Entry 9FH9 (electron microscopy, 2.50 A resolution); this record covers chains D and I of the 12 polymer chains in the assembly.

== Chain D ==
Protein: Histone H2B 1.1
Organism: Xenopus laevis
UniProt: P02281 (H2B11_XENLA); residues 1-122 here correspond to UniProt positions 5-126 (UniProt number = residue number + 4)
Sequence (123 residues; numbered 0 to 122; the number before each row is that of its first residue; numbering starts at 0):
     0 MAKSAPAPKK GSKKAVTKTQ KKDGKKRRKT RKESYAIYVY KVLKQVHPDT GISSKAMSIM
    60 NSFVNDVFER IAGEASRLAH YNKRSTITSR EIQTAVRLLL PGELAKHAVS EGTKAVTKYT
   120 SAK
Unresolved in the structure: 0-30, 122
Sequence notes: initiating methionine (0); conflict Thr29 (Ser33 in P02281)
Swiss-Prot annotation at these positions:
  - modified residue: Lys2 (N6-acetyllysine), Lys9 (N6-acetyllysine), Ser11 (Phosphoserine), Lys12 (N6-acetyllysine), Lys17 (N6-acetyllysine)
  - glycosylation: Ser109 (O-linked (GlcNAc) serine)
  - cross-link: Lys117 (Glycyl lysine isopeptide (Lys-Gly) (interchain with G-Cter in ubiquitin))

== Chain I ==
Molecule: 147-nt DNA strand
Organism: Homo sapiens
Sequence (147 nucleotides; numbered -73 to 73; the number before each row is that of its first residue; numbers below 1 keep their minus sign (DA-73 is residue -73)):
   -73 ATCGAGAATC CCGGTGCCGA GGCCGCTCAA TTGGTCGTAG ACAGCTCTAG CACCGCTTAA
   -13 ACGCACGTAC GCGCTGTCCC CCGCGTTTTA ACCGCCAAGG GGATTACTCC CTAGTCTCCA
    47 GGCACGTGTC AGATATATAC ATCCGAT
Unresolved in the structure: -73, 73

== How chain D and chain I interact ==
Pairs across the interface (11; chain D residue first):
  Tyr39(D) - DG-53(I)  phosphate contact
  Tyr39(D) - DG-52(I)  hydrogen bond to the phosphate
  Gly50(D) - DG-53(I)  phosphate contact
  Ile51(D) - DA-54(I)  sugar contact
  Ile51(D) - DG-53(I)  hydrogen bond to the phosphate
  Ser53(D) - DA-54(I)  hydrogen bond to the phosphate
  Arg83(D) - DG-34(I)  phosphate contact
  Arg83(D) - DA-33(I)  salt bridge to the phosphate
  Ser84(D) - DG-34(I)  hydrogen bond to the phosphate
  Thr85(D) - DA-35(I)  phosphate contact
  Thr85(D) - DG-34(I)  hydrogen bond to the phosphate
Other interface residues (no listed pair), chain D (8 interface residues in all): Ser52
Other interface residues (no listed pair), chain I (7 interface residues in all): DG-55

== In short ==
8 residues of chain D face 7 of chain I across their interface; the contacts include 5 hydrogen bonds and 1
salt bridge. Polar contacts include Tyr39(D)-DG-52(I), Ile51(D)-DG-53(I) and Ser53(D)-DA-54(I).
Here chain D is Histone H2B 1.1 (Xenopus laevis) and chain I is a 147-nt DNA strand (Homo sapiens). Entry 9FH9
(Structure of CyclinB1 N-terminus bound to the NCP) was determined by electron microscopy (same publication as
9FGQ).
